Entry 4PV1 (X-ray diffraction, 3.00 A resolution); this record covers chains F and H of the 8 polymer chains in the assembly.

== Chain F ==
Protein: Cytochrome b6-f complex subunit 7
Source organism: Mastigocladus laminosus
UniProt: P83796 (PETM_MASLA); residues 1-35 here = UniProt positions 1-35
Sequence (35 residues; row label = number of the first residue in the row):
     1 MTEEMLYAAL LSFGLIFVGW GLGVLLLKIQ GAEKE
Unresolved in the structure: 1, 33-35
Small-molecule neighbours:
  - beta-carotene (BCR): Ile16, Phe17, Trp20
  - dioleoyl-phosphatidylcholine (OPC; (7R,17E)-4-hydroxy-N,N,N,7-tetramethyl-7-[(8E)-octadec-8-enoyloxy]-10-oxo-3,5,9-trioxa-4-phosphaheptacos-17-en-1-aminium 4-oxide): Glu4, Tyr7, Ala8, Leu11, Ser12, Gly14, Leu15, Val18

== Chain H ==
Protein: Cytochrome b6-f complex subunit 8
Source organism: Mastigocladus laminosus
UniProt: P83798 (PETN_MASLA); residues 1-29 here = UniProt positions 1-29
Sequence (29 residues; row label = number of the first residue in the row):
     1 MEIDVLGWVA LLVVFTWSIA MVVWGRNGL
Unresolved in the structure: 1
Small-molecule neighbours:
  - beta-carotene (BCR): Phe15, Ser18, Ile19, Val22
  - dioleoyl-phosphatidylcholine (OPC; (7R,17E)-4-hydroxy-N,N,N,7-tetramethyl-7-[(8E)-octadec-8-enoyloxy]-10-oxo-3,5,9-trioxa-4-phosphaheptacos-17-en-1-aminium 4-oxide): Val5, Trp8, Leu11, Leu12, Phe15

== Interface between chain F and chain H ==
Contacting residue pairs (17):
  Leu11(F) - Leu12(H)  hydrophobic
  Ser12(F) - Phe15(H)
  Leu15(F) - Leu12(H)  hydrophobic
  Leu15(F) - Thr16(H)
  Ile16(F) - Phe15(H)  hydrophobic
  Ile16(F) - Ile19(H)  hydrophobic
  Gly19(F) - Thr16(H)
  Gly19(F) - Ala20(H)
  Trp20(F) - Leu29(H)
  Leu22(F) - Ala20(H)  hydrophobic
  Gly23(F) - Ala20(H)
  Leu26(F) - Met21(H)  hydrophobic
  Leu26(F) - Trp24(H)  hydrophobic
  Leu27(F) - Val23(H)
  Leu27(F) - Trp24(H)
  Leu27(F) - Asn27(H)
  Gln30(F) - Trp24(H)
Other interface residues (no listed pair), chain F (13 interface residues in all): Val18, Val24
Other interface residues (no listed pair), chain H (11 interface residues in all): Trp17

== In short ==
13 residues of chain F face 11 of chain H across their interface. Dioleoyl-phosphatidylcholine and
beta-carotene are bound between chain F and chain H.
Here chain F is Cytochrome b6-f complex subunit 7 and chain H is Cytochrome b6-f complex subunit 8, both from
Mastigocladus laminosus. Entry 4PV1 (Cytochrome B6F structure from M. laminosus with the quinone analog
inhibitor stigmatellin) was determined by X-ray diffraction.
